Entry 7VVH (X-ray diffraction, 2.30 A resolution); this record covers chains A and C.

[Chain A]
Name: Potassium voltage-gated channel subfamily KQT member 1
From: Homo sapiens
Notes: fragment: C-terminal Domain
UniProtKB: P51787 (KCNQ1_HUMAN); residue numbers follow UniProt; this construct covers 364-397, 503-533
Amino-acid sequence (69 residues; row label = number of the first residue in the row; note: 105 numbers in that range are skipped by the numbering (no residue carries them; nothing is unmodelled there)):
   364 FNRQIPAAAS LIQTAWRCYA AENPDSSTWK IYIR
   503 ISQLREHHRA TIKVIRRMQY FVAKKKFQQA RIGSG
Disordered / not traced: 534-537
Construct notes: expression tag (534-537)
UniProt features mapped onto this chain:
  - region (Interaction with CALM): A370 to Y382, K515 to F529
  - natural variant: N365 (N365H: In LQT1; uncertain significance), R366 (R366P: In LQT1; R366Q: In LQT1; R366W: In LQT1), A371 (A371T: In LQT1), A372 (A372D: In LQT1; uncertain significance), S373 (S373P: In LQT1), L374 (L374H: In LQT1; uncertain significance), W379 (W379G: In LQT1; uncertain significance), R380 (R380S: In LQT1), E385 (E385K: In LQT1; uncertain significance), S389 (S389P: In LQT1; uncertain significance; S389Y: In LQT1), T391 (T391I: In LQT1; T391TT: In LQT1; uncertain significance), W392 (W392R: In LQT1), 10 further natural variant entries in UniProt
  - mutagenesis: I375 (I375D: Reduced protein expression, probably due to misfolding and proteasomal degradation. No detectable electrophysiological activity. Reduced electrophysiological activity in the presence of KCNE1), V516 (V516D: Reduced protein expression, probably due to misfolding and proteasomal degradation. Significantly reduced electrophysiological activity ...), K526 (K526N: Decreased interaction with PIP2 and calmodulin/CALM in the presence of calcium. Insensitive to gating modulation by calcified CALM. Impaired IKS current ...), K527 (K527N: Decreased interaction with PIP2 and calmodulin/CALM in the presence of calcium. Decreased interaction with PIP2 and CALM in the presence of calcium; when associated with N-526 ...)

[Chain C]
Name: Calmodulin-1
From: Homo sapiens
Notes: fragment: e141g
UniProtKB: P0DP23 (CALM1_HUMAN); residues 0-148 here correspond to UniProt positions 1-149 (UniProt number = residue number + 1)
Amino-acid sequence (149 residues; row label = number of the first residue in the row; numbering starts at 0):
     0 MADQLTEEQI AEFKEAFSLF DKDGDGTITT KELGTVMRSL GQNPTEAELQ DMINEVDADG
    60 NGTIDFPEFL TMMARKMKDT DSEEEIREAF RVFDKDGNGY ISAAELRHVM TNLGEKLTDE
   120 EVDEMIREAD IDGDGQVNYE GFVQMMTAK
Disordered / not traced: 0-2, 147-148
Construct notes: engineered mutation G140 (Glu141 in P0DP23)
Bound ions: Ca2+ site 1: D20, D22, D24, T26, E31; Ca2+ site 2: D56, D58, T62, E67
UniProt features mapped onto this chain:
  - binding site (Ca(2+)): D20, D22, D24, T26, E31, D56, D58, N60, T62, E67, D93, D95, N97, Y99, E104, D129, D131, D133, Q135
  - modified residue: A1 (N-acetylalanine), K21 (N6-acetyllysine), T44 (Phosphothreonine), S81 (Phosphoserine), K94 (N6-acetyllysine), Y99 (Phosphotyrosine), S101 (Phosphoserine), T110 (Phosphothreonine), K115 (N6,N6,N6-trimethyllysine), Y138 (Phosphotyrosine)
  - cross-link: K21 (Glycyl lysine isopeptide (Lys-Gly) (interchain with G-Cter in SUMO2))

[Interface between chain A and chain C]
Residue-residue contacts (66):
  I368(A) with F92(C)
  A371(A) with A88(C); V91(C), hydrophobic; F92(C), hydrophobic
  A372(A) with V108(C), hydrophobic
  S373(A) with G113(C); E114(C), hydrogen bond
  L374(A) with E84(C)
  I375(A) with A88(C), hydrophobic; F89(C), hydrophobic; M109(C), hydrophobic
  Q376(A) with V108(C); M109(C), hydrogen bond (side chain-backbone); L112(C), hydrogen bond (side chain-backbone); G113(C); E114(C), hydrogen bond (side chain-backbone); K115(C); L116(C)
  T377(A) with E114(C)
  W379(A) with E120(C); E123(C); M124(C), hydrophobic; F141(C); M145(C), hydrophobic
  R380(A) with L116(C); E120(C), salt bridge
  Y382(A) with E127(C), hydrogen bond; M144(C); M145(C), hydrophobic
  S389(A) with E123(C), hydrogen bond
  S390(A) with E123(C), hydrogen bond (backbone-side chain)
  T391(A) with E120(C), hydrogen bond
  I394(A) with T117(C); E120(C)
  Y395(A) with L39(C); Q41(C)
  I503(A) with L39(C), hydrophobic
  H509(A) with L18(C)
  H510(A) with L39(C)
  T513(A) with L18(C); F19(C); V35(C)
  I514(A) with L39(C), hydrophobic
  V516(A) with F19(C), hydrophobic; F68(C), hydrophobic
  I517(A) with M36(C), hydrophobic; L39(C), hydrophobic
  R519(A) with M71(C); M72(C), hydrogen bond (side chain-backbone)
  M520(A) with I63(C), hydrophobic; M71(C), hydrophobic
  Q521(A) with M36(C); M51(C)
  Y522(A) with S81(C)
  F523(A) with E54(C); M71(C), hydrophobic; R74(C)
  V524(A) with D50(C); M51(C), hydrophobic
  K526(A) with E84(C), salt bridge
  K527(A) with E54(C), salt bridge
  K528(A) with D50(C), salt bridge
  F529(A) with E84(C); E87(C); A88(C)
  Q530(A) with E84(C)
Also at the interface, not in a pair above, chain A (40 interface residues in all): Q367, P369, A378, R397, A512, R518
Also at the interface, not in a pair above, chain C (44 interface residues in all): A15, L32, S38, G40, V55, M76, I85, E119

[Overview]
Chain A and chain C form an interface of 40 and 44 residues respectively, with 9 hydrogen bonds and 4 salt
bridges. Among the polar pairs are R380(A)-E120(C), K526(A)-E84(C) and K527(A)-E54(C).
Here chain A is Potassium voltage-gated channel subfamily KQT member 1 and chain C is Calmodulin-1, both from
Homo sapiens. Entry 7VVH (Crystal Structure of the Kv7.1 C-terminal Domain in Complex with Calmodulin disease
mutation E140G) was determined by X-ray diffraction.
